4JP6 - chain A; structure by X-ray diffraction, 1.00 A resolution.

== Chain A ==
Molecule: papaya barwin-like protein
Organism: Carica papaya
Chain sequence (122 residues; row label = number of the first residue in the row):
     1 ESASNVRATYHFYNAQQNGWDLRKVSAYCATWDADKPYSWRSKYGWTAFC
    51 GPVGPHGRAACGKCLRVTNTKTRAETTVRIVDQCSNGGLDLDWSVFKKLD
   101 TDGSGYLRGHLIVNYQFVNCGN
Modified positions: E1 (pyroglutamic acid; PCA)
Cystine bridges: C29-C61, C50-C84, C64-C120

== In short ==
Chain A is papaya barwin-like protein (Carica papaya); the structure, High resolution structure of a papaya
barwin-like protein, was determined by X-ray diffraction (same publication as 4JP7).
